Entry 7AR9 (electron microscopy, 2.97 A resolution); this record covers chains x and y of the 35 polymer chains in the assembly.

== Chain x ==
Protein: CAL
From: Polytomella sp. Pringsheim 198.80
Amino-acid sequence (280 residues; row label = number of the first residue in the row):
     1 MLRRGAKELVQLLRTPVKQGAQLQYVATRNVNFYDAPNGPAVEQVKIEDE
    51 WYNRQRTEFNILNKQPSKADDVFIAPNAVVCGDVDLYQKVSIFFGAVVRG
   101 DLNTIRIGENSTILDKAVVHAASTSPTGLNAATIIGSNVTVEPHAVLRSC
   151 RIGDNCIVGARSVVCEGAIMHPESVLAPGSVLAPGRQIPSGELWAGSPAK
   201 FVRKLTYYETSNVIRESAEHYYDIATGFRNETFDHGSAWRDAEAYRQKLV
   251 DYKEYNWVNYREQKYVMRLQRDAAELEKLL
Disordered / not traced: 1-30

== Chain y ==
Protein: CA2
From: Polytomella sp. Pringsheim 198.80
Amino-acid sequence (310 residues; row label = number of the first residue in the row):
     1 MSLLKNYPPSYLYPFRHPKPEGVIEKVLFNLGSLFRSAGQGMDELGSLML
    51 GNGGMQESVGPNLAYAPVKYNPAAAPKAGIVAPIPASAQRVLGVKEIVLP
   101 SKAESTFIAPNANVLGDVKIGAKSSIWYGAVLRGDVNSIEIGDNTNVQDN
   151 VTIHVAKHSIDGKLRNTVIGNNVTIGHCATIHACTIADNVIIGMGATVLD
   201 GVKVESGSIVGAGSIVPPNTVIPAGQVWVGNPAKFIRNVLPEENGFIASS
   251 ANNYDLLGQQHKFENSKVFEEMLVEEEIAKDRELLEDKNLAVHQLYIFDP
   301 QTQLAARPRR
Disordered / not traced: 1, 310
Ligand contacts: phosphatidylcholine (PC7; (7S)-4-hydroxy-N,N,N-trimethyl-9-oxo-7-[(palmitoyloxy)methyl]-3,5,8-trioxa-4-phosphahexacosan-1-aminium 4-oxide): Ser10, His17, Pro18, Pro20, Ile24, Glu25, Val27, Leu28, Phe29, Leu31, Phe35

== How chain x and chain y interact ==
Residue-residue contacts (124; chain x residue first):
  Val31(x) - Phe263(y)
  Asn32(x) - Phe263(y)
  Phe33(x) - Gln259(y)
  Phe33(x) - Gln260(y)
  Phe33(x) - Phe263(y)  hydrophobic
  Tyr34(x) - Gln301(y)  hydrogen bond (backbone-side chain)
  Asp35(x) - Gln301(y)
  Ala36(x) - Gln301(y)  hydrogen bond (backbone-side chain)
  Pro37(x) - Arg282(y)  hydrogen bond (backbone-side chain)
  Pro37(x) - Gln301(y)
  Asn38(x) - Glu275(y)  hydrogen bond (side chain-backbone)
  Asn38(x) - Ile278(y)
  Asn38(x) - Ala279(y)
  Asn38(x) - Arg282(y)  hydrogen bond
  Asn38(x) - Gln301(y)
  Asn38(x) - Thr302(y)
  Gly39(x) - Phe263(y)
  Pro40(x) - Glu271(y)
  Ala41(x) - Phe263(y)  hydrophobic
  Ala41(x) - Lys267(y)
  Ala41(x) - Glu271(y)
  Val42(x) - Glu271(y)  hydrogen bond (backbone-side chain)
  Glu43(x) - Lys267(y)
  Glu43(x) - Val268(y)
  Glu43(x) - Glu271(y)  hydrogen bond (backbone-side chain)
  Gln44(x) - Phe263(y)
  Gln44(x) - Ser266(y)
  Val45(x) - Ser266(y)  hydrogen bond (backbone-backbone)
  Lys46(x) - Glu104(y)  salt bridge
  Ile47(x) - Asn62(y)
  Ile47(x) - Ala64(y)  hydrophobic
  Ile47(x) - Ile108(y)
  Glu48(x) - Tyr65(y)
  Glu48(x) - Lys102(y)  salt bridge
  Glu50(x) - Asn62(y)
  Tyr52(x) - Val59(y)  hydrophobic
  Tyr52(x) - Gly60(y)
  Asn53(x) - Gly60(y)  hydrogen bond (backbone-backbone)
  Asn53(x) - Pro61(y)
  Asn53(x) - Pro110(y)
  Arg54(x) - Asn265(y)  hydrogen bond (side chain-backbone)
  Arg54(x) - Lys267(y)  hydrogen bond (side chain-backbone)
  Arg54(x) - Phe269(y)
  Arg54(x) - Met272(y)
  Gln55(x) - Pro110(y)
  Gln55(x) - Asn111(y)  hydrogen bond (side chain-backbone)
  Gln55(x) - Tyr128(y)
  Gln55(x) - Asn265(y)
  Arg56(x) - Glu264(y)  hydrogen bond (side chain-backbone)
  Arg56(x) - Asn265(y)
  Arg56(x) - Met272(y)
  Phe59(x) - Tyr128(y)
  Asn60(x) - Glu264(y)
  Ile61(x) - His261(y)
  Ile61(x) - Glu264(y)
  Leu62(x) - Gln260(y)
  Leu62(x) - Glu264(y)  hydrogen bond (backbone-side chain)
  Asn77(x) - Asn111(y)
  Cys81(x) - His261(y)
  Gly95(x) - Asn150(y)
  Val97(x) - Asp149(y)
  Arg99(x) - Trp127(y)
  Arg99(x) - Tyr128(y)
  Arg99(x) - Asp149(y)  salt bridge
  Arg99(x) - His177(y)
  Arg99(x) - Tyr254(y)
  Arg99(x) - His261(y)
  Asp101(x) - Leu257(y)
  Asp101(x) - His261(y)  salt bridge
  Leu102(x) - Leu257(y)  hydrophobic
  Lys116(x) - Asn150(y)  hydrogen bond (backbone-side chain)
  Lys116(x) - Cys178(y)
  Val118(x) - Asp149(y)
  Val118(x) - Asn150(y)
  Val118(x) - His177(y)
  His120(x) - His177(y)
  His120(x) - Tyr254(y)
  Val146(x) - His177(y)
  Val146(x) - Cys178(y)  hydrophobic
  Val146(x) - Met194(y)  hydrophobic
  Arg161(x) - Cys178(y)  hydrogen bond (side chain-backbone)
  Arg161(x) - Gly195(y)
  Val163(x) - Met194(y)
  Val163(x) - Ala212(y)  hydrophobic
  Val181(x) - Ala212(y)
  Ser197(x) - Asn231(y)
  Glu231(x) - Met55(y)
  Phe233(x) - Met55(y)  hydrophobic
  Gly236(x) - Glu57(y)
  Ser237(x) - Glu57(y)
  Ala238(x) - Glu57(y)
  Ala238(x) - Val59(y)
  Arg240(x) - Asp43(y)  salt bridge
  Asp241(x) - Ser58(y)
  Asp241(x) - Val59(y)  hydrogen bond (side chain-backbone)
  Glu243(x) - Arg16(y)  salt bridge
  Glu243(x) - Arg36(y)  salt bridge
  Arg246(x) - Arg16(y)
  Arg246(x) - Glu270(y)  salt bridge
  Val250(x) - Lys19(y)
  Tyr255(x) - Phe15(y)
  Tyr255(x) - Glu270(y)  hydrogen bond
  Trp257(x) - Tyr13(y)
  Trp257(x) - Phe15(y)
  Trp257(x) - Arg16(y)  hydrogen bond (side chain-backbone)
  Val258(x) - Tyr13(y)
  Asn259(x) - Leu12(y)
  Asn259(x) - Tyr13(y)
  Tyr260(x) - Val268(y)
  Tyr260(x) - Glu270(y)
  Tyr260(x) - Val274(y)  hydrophobic
  Arg261(x) - Tyr11(y)  hydrogen bond
  Arg261(x) - Val274(y)
  Arg261(x) - Ile278(y)
  Arg261(x) - Gln303(y)  hydrogen bond (side chain-backbone)
  Arg261(x) - Leu304(y)
  Glu262(x) - Ser2(y)  hydrogen bond
  Lys264(x) - Glu271(y)  salt bridge
  Lys264(x) - Glu275(y)  salt bridge
  Lys264(x) - Thr302(y)
  Tyr265(x) - Ser2(y)
  Tyr265(x) - Asp299(y)
  Arg268(x) - Asp299(y)  salt bridge
  Arg268(x) - Gln301(y)
Other interface residues (no listed pair), chain x (73 interface residues in all): Trp51, Val79, Ala117, His144, Arg148, Val164, Cys165, Trp239, Ala242, Gln247
Other interface residues (no listed pair), chain y (69 interface residues in all): His17, Pro18, Gln56, Gly129, Gln148, Gly213, Gly230, Glu277, Asp281, Pro300, Ala306

== In short ==
The interface between chain x and chain y involves 73 residues on one side and 69 on the other; the contacts
include 22 hydrogen bonds and 11 salt bridges. Among the polar pairs are Lys46(x)-Glu104(y),
Glu48(x)-Lys102(y) and Arg99(x)-Asp149(y). Chain y binds phosphatidylcholine.
Here chain x is CAL and chain y is CA2, both from Polytomella sp. Pringsheim 198.80. Entry 7AR9 (Cryo-EM
structure of Polytomella Complex-I (membrane arm)) was determined by electron microscopy (same publication as
7AQQ, 7AQR, 7AQW, 7AR7, 7AR8, 7ARB, 7ARC and 7ARD).
